Entry 8B1R (electron microscopy, 3.20 A resolution); this record covers chains C and Q of the 5 polymer chains in the assembly.

# Chain C
Protein: RecBCD enzyme subunit RecC
From: Escherichia coli
Notes: EC 3.1.11.5
Reference sequence: P07648 (RECC_ECOLI); residue numbers follow UniProt; this construct covers 1-1122
Amino-acid sequence (1122 residues; each row starts with the number of its first residue):
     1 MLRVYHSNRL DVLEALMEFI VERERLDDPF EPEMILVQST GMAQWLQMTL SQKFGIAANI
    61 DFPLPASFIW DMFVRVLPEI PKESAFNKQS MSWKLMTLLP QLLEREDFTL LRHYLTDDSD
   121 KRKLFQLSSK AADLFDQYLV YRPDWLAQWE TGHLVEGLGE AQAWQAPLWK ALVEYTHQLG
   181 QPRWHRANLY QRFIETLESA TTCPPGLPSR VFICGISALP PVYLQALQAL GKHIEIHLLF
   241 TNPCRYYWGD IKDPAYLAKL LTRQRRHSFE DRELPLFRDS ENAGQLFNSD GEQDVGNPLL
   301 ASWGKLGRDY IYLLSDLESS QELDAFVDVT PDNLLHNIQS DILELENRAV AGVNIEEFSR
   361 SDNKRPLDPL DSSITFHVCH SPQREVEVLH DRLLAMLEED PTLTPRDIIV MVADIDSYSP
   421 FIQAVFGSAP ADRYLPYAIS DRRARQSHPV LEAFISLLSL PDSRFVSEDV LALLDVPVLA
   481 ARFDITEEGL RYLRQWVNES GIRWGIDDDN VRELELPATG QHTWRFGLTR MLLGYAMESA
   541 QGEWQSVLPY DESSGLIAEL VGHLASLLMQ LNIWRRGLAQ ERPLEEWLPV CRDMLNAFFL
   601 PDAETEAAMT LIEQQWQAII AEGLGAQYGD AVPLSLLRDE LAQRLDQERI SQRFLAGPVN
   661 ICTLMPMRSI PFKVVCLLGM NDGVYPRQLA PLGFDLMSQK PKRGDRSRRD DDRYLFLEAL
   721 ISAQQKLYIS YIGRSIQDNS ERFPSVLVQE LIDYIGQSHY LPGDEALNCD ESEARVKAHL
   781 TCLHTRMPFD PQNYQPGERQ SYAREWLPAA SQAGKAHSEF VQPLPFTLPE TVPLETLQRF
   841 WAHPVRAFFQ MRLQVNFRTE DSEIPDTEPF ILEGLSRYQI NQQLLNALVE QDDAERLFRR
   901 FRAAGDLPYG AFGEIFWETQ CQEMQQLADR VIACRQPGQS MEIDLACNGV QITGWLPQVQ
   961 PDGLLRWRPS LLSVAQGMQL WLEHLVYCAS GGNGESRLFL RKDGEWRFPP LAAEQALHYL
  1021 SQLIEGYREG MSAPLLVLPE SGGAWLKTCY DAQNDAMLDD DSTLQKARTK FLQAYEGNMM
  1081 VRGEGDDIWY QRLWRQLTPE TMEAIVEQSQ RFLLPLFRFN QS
Not modelled in the structure: 1122
Curated features (UniProtKB/Swiss-Prot):
  - natural variant: Gln647 to Leu655 (sequence variant, change not given here; In recC-1004)
  - mutagenesis: Gln38 (Q38A: Acts at variant Chi sequences), Leu64 (L64A: Does not act at Chi), Trp70 (W70A: Does not act at Chi), Asp133 (D133A: Does not act at Chi), Leu134 (L134A: Acts at variant Chi sequences), Asp136 (D136A: Does not act at Chi), Gln137 (Q137A: Acts at variant Chi sequences), Arg142 (R142A: Acts at variant Chi sequences), Arg186 (R186A/C/H: Does not act at Chi), Asp705 (D705A/H: Acts at variant Chi sequences)

# Chain Q
Protein: Probable RecBCD inhibitor gp5.9
From: Escherichia phage T7
Reference sequence: P20406 (GP59_BPT7); numbering as in UniProt (aligned over 1-52)
Amino-acid sequence (52 residues; row label = number of the first residue in the row):
     1 MSRDLVTIPR DVWNDIQGYI DSLERENDSL KNQLMEADEY VAELEEKLNG TS
Not modelled in the structure: 50-52
Curated features (UniProtKB/Swiss-Prot):
  - mutagenesis: Leu23 (L23P: Allows phage to overcome the retron Ec48 defense system; when associated with 'C-128' in the gp1.7 protein. Is not toxic when expressed alone in E.coli)

# Chain C / chain Q interface
Residue-residue contacts (19):
  Gln1065(C) - Asp15(Q)
  Gln1065(C) - Gly18(Q)
  Gln1065(C) - Tyr19(Q)
  Gln1065(C) - Ser22(Q)
  Lys1066(C) - Tyr19(Q)
  Arg1068(C) - Asp11(Q)  salt bridge
  Arg1068(C) - Asp15(Q)  salt bridge
  Thr1069(C) - Ile16(Q)
  Thr1069(C) - Tyr19(Q)
  Lys1070(C) - Tyr19(Q)
  Leu1072(C) - Ile8(Q)  hydrophobic
  Leu1072(C) - Val12(Q)  hydrophobic
  Glu1076(C) - Arg3(Q)  salt bridge
  Asp1086(C) - Arg3(Q)  salt bridge
  Gln1091(C) - Arg3(Q)
  Gln1096(C) - Thr7(Q)  hydrogen bond
  Leu1097(C) - Thr7(Q)
  Pro1099(C) - Pro9(Q)  hydrophobic
  Met1102(C) - Val12(Q)  hydrophobic
Also at the interface, not in a pair above, chain C (15 interface residues in all): Arg1082, Gly1085
Also at the interface, not in a pair above, chain Q (12 interface residues in all): Val6
Interface features reported in the paper:
  - specific contacts: Arg1068(C)-Asp11(Q), Arg1068(C)-Asp15(Q)

# In short
The interface between chain C and chain Q involves 15 residues on one side and 12 on the other, with 1
hydrogen bond and 4 salt bridges. Among the polar pairs are Arg1068(C)-Asp11(Q), Arg1068(C)-Asp15(Q) and
Glu1076(C)-Arg3(Q). The authors report contacts between Arg1068(C) and Asp11(Q) and Arg1068(C) and Asp15(Q).
Here chain C is RecBCD enzyme subunit RecC (Escherichia coli) and chain Q is Probable RecBCD inhibitor gp5.9
(Escherichia phage T7). Entry 8B1R (RecBCD in complex with the phage protein gp5.9) was determined by electron
microscopy together with 8B1T and 8B1U from the same study.
